Entry 8H6Q (X-ray diffraction, 2.00 A resolution); this record covers chains A and B of the 4 polymer chains in the assembly.

== Chain A (and B) ==
Name: Presilphiperfolan-8-beta-ol synthase
Source organism: Botrytis cinerea
Notes: EC 4.2.3.74; chain B of this document is another copy of the same molecule, construct and numbering; everything in this record applies to it too
Reference sequence: Q6WP50 (BOT2_BOTFU); residues 1-360 here correspond to UniProt positions 40-399 (UniProt number = residue number + 39)
Sequence (366 residues; row label = number of the first residue in the row; numbers below 1 keep their minus sign (Gly-5 is residue -5)):
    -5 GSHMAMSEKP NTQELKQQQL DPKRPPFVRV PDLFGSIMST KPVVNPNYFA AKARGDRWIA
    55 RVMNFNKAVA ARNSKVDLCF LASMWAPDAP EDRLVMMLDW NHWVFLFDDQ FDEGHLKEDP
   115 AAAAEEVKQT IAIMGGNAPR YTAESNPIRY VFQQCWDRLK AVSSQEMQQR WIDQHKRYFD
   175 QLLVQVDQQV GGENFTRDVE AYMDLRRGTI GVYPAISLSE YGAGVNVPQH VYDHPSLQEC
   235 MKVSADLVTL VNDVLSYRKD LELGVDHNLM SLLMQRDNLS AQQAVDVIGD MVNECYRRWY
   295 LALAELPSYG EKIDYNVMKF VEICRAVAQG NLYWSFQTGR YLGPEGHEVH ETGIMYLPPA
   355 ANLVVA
Unresolved in the structure: -5 to 18, 353-360 (chain B: -5 to 19, 186-191, 338, 352-360)
Sequence notes: expression tag (-5 to 0)

== Chain A / chain B interface ==
Pairs across the interface - 22 pairs, chain A then chain B:
  Val38(A) with Phe43(B), hydrophobic
  Asn41(A) with Lys35(B)
  Tyr42(A) with Phe43(B), hydrophobic
  Phe43(A) with Val38(B), hydrophobic; Tyr42(B), hydrophobic; Phe74(B), hydrophobic; Gln331(B), hydrogen bond (backbone-side chain)
  Ala47(A) with His341(B)
  Arg51(A) with His341(B); Glu342(B); Glu345(B), salt bridge
  Ala65(A) with Lys69(B)
  Ser68(A) with Lys69(B)
  Lys69(A) with Ser68(B)
  Phe74(A) with Phe43(B), hydrophobic
  Gln331(A) with Phe43(B), hydrogen bond (side chain-backbone); Ala47(B)
  Pro338(A) with Arg51(B)
  His341(A) with Ala47(B); Arg51(B)
  Glu342(A) with Arg51(B)
  Glu345(A) with Arg51(B), salt bridge
Interface residues without a listed pair, chain A (18 interface residues in all): Lys35, Arg55, Lys61
Interface residues without a listed pair, chain B (15 interface residues in all): Asn41, Lys46

== Overview ==
Chain A and chain B form an interface of 18 and 15 residues respectively; the contacts include 2 hydrogen
bonds and 2 salt bridges. Polar contacts include Arg51(A)-Glu345(B) and Phe43(A)-Gln331(B).
Both chains are Presilphiperfolan-8-beta-ol synthase (Botrytis cinerea). Entry 8H6Q (Class I sesquiterpene
synthase BCBOT2 (apo)) was determined by X-ray diffraction, deposited together with 8H6U and 8H72.
